6ZO9 - chains A and D of the 5 polymer chains in the assembly; structure by X-ray diffraction, 2.70 A resolution.

# Chain A
Molecule: Multidrug efflux pump subunit AcrB
Source organism: Escherichia coli K-12
UniProt: P31224 (ACRB_ECOLI); residue numbers follow UniProt; this construct covers 1-1049
Chain sequence (1057 residues; numbered 1 to 1057; the number before each row is that of its first residue):
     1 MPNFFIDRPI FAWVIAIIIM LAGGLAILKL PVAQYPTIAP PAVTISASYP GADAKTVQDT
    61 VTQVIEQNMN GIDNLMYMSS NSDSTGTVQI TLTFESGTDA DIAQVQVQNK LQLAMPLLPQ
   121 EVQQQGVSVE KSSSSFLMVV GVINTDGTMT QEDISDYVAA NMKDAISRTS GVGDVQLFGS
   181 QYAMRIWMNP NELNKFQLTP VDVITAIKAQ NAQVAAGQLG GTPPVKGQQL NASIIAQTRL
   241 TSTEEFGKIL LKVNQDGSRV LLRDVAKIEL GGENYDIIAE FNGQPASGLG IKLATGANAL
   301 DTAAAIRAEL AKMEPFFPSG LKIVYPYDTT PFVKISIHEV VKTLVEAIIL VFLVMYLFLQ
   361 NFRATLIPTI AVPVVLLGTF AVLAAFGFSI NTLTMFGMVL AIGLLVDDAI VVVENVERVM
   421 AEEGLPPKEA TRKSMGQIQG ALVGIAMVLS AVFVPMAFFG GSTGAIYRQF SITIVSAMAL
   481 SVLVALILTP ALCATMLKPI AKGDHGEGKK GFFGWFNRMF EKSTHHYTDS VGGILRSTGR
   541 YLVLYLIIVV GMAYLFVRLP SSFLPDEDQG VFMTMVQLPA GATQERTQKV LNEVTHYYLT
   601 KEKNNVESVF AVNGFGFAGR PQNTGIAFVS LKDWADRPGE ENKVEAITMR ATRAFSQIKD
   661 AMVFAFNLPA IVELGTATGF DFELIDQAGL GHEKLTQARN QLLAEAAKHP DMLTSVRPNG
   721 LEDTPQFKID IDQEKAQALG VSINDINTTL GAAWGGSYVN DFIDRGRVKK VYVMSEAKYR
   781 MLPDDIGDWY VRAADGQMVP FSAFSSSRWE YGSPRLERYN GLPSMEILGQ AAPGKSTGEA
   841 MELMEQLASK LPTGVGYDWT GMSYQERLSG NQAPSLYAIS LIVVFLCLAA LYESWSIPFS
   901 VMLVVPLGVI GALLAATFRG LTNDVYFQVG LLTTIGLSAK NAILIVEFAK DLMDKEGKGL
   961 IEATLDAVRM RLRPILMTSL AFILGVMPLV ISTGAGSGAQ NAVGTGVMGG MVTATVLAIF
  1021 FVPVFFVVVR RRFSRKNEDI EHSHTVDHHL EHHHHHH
Not modelled in the structure: 1043-1057
Differences from the reference sequence: engineered mutation Pro621 (Gly in P31224); expression tag (1050-1057)
UniProt features mapped onto this chain:
  - mutagenesis: His526 (H526Y: Partially restores chloramphenicol resistance to an AcrZ G30R mutant)
Ligand contacts: phosphatidylethanolamine (PTY): Phe4, Arg8, Phe11, Val14, Ile18
What the authors report for this chain:
  - mutagenesis - I38A, L393A, I466A, F563A, I671A, L674A: decreased growth in response to drugs with low molecular weight (LMW)
  - mutagenesis - F563A: decreased growth in response to fusidic acid (FUA)
  - mutagenesis - F563A: decreased growth in response to novobiocin
  - mutagenesis - F380A/F563A: decreased growth in response to FUA
  - mutagenesis - F380A/F563A: unchanged growth in response to doxorubicin
  - mutagenesis - T934A, L937A: decreased growth in response to erythromycin
  - mutagenesis - T934A, L937A: unchanged growth in response to Doxorubicin
  - mutagenesis - I38A, L393A, I466A, I671A, L674A: decreased growth in response to beta-lactams, linezolid, and phenicols
  - mutagenesis - F380A/F563A, F563A/L674A: abolished growth in response to DDM
  - mutagenesis - F380A/F563A, F563A: decreased growth in response to beta-lactams
  - mutagenesis - F563A: decreased growth in response to phenicols
  - catalytic residues: Asp407, Asp408, Lys940 (citing earlier work)
  - mutagenesis - T934A, L937A: increased growth in response to beta-lactams
  - mutagenesis - T934A, L937A: increased growth in response to novobiocin
  - mutagenesis - A981C: unchanged growth in response to all the tested drugs

# Chain D
Molecule: Darpin
Source organism: synthetic construct
Notes: antibody fragment or engineered binder
Chain sequence (169 residues; row label = number of the first residue in the row):
     1 MRGSHHHHHH GSDLGKKLLE AARAGRDDEV RILMANGADV NAADVVGWTP LHLAAYWGHL
    61 EIVEVLLKNG ADVNAYDTLG STPLHLAAHF GHLEIVEVLL KNGADVNAKD DNGITPLHLA
   121 ANRGHLEIVE VLLKYGADVN AQDKFGKTAF DISINNGNED LAEILQKLN
Not modelled in the structure: 1-10, 167-169

# Chain A / chain D interface
Residue-residue contacts (9; chain A residue first):
  Leu230(A) - Val45(D)  hydrophobic
  Glu244(A) - Asn156(D)
  Lys248(A) - Asn155(D)
  Lys248(A) - Asn156(D)  hydrogen bond
  Arg259(A) - Lys147(D)
  Leu261(A) - Asn155(D)
  Arg263(A) - Ile154(D)  hydrogen bond (side chain-backbone)
  Arg263(A) - Asn155(D)  hydrogen bond (side chain-backbone)
  Arg263(A) - Gly157(D)
Other interface residues (no listed pair), chain A (7 interface residues in all): Gln229
Other interface residues (no listed pair), chain D (8 interface residues in all): Val46, Asn122

# In short
7 residues of chain A and 8 residues of chain D are in contact, with 3 hydrogen bonds. Polar contacts include
Lys248(A)-Asn156(D), Arg263(A)-Ile154(D) and Arg263(A)-Asn155(D). The paper reports catalytic residues
Asp407(A), Asp408(A) and Lys940(A); I38A, L393A and I466A of chain A, among others, reduce growth in response
to drugs with low molecular weight (LMW); 11 substitutions were tested in all.
Chain A is Multidrug efflux pump subunit AcrB (Escherichia coli K-12) and chain D is Darpin (synthetic
construct); the structure, Binding of two rifabutins to the access pocket of AcrB-G621P T protomer, was
determined by X-ray diffraction together with 6ZO5, 6ZO6, 6ZO7, 6ZO8, 6ZOA, 6ZOB and 6 further entries from
the same study.
